PDB entry 8SDF | X-ray diffraction, 1.79 A resolution | chains Z and H of the 3 polymer chains in the assembly

[Chain Z]
Protein: Spike protein S1
Organism: Severe acute respiratory syndrome coronavirus 2
Notes: fragment: Receptor binding domain
UniProtKB: P0DTC2 (SPIKE_SARS2); residues 333-530 here = UniProt positions 333-530
Chain sequence (205 residues; row label = number of the first residue in the row):
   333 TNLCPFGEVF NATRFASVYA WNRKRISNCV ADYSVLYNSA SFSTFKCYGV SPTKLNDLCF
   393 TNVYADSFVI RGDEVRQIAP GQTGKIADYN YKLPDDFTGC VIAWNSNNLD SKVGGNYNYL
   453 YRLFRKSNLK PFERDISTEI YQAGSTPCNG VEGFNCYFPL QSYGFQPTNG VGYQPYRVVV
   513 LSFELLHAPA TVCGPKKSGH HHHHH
Unresolved in the structure: 528-537
Sequence notes: expression tag (531-537)
Swiss-Prot annotation at these positions:
  - region: Arg403 to Asp405 (Integrin-binding motif), Asn448 to Phe456 (Immunodominant HLA epitope recognized by the CD8+)
  - glycosylation: Asn343 (N-linked (GlcNAc...) (complex) asparagine)
  - natural variant: Gly339 (G339D: In strain: Omicron/BA.1, Omicron/BA.2 and 4 more; G339H: In strain: Omicron/BA.2.75, Omicron/XBB.1.5 and 1 more), Arg346 (R346K: In strain: Mu/B.1.621; R346T: In strain: Omicron/BQ.1.1, Omicron/XBB.1.5 and 1 more), Leu368 (L368I: In strain: Omicron/XBB.1.5, Omicron/EG.5.1), Ser371 (S371F: In strain: Omicron/BA.2, Omicron/BA.2.12.1 and 6 more; S371L: In strain: Omicron/BA.1), Ser373 (S373P: In strain: Omicron/BA.1, Omicron/BA.2 and 7 more), Ser375 (S375F: In strain: Omicron/BA.1, Omicron/BA.2 and 7 more), Thr376 (T376A: In strain: Omicron/BA.2, Omicron/BA.2.12.1 and 5 more), Asp405 (D405N: In strain: Omicron/BA.2, Omicron/BA.2.12.1 and 6 more), Arg408 (R408S: In strain: Omicron/BA.2, Omicron/BA.2.12.1 and 6 more), Lys417 (K417N: In strain: Beta/B.1.351, Omicron/BA.1 and 8 more; K417T: In strain: Gamma/P.1), Asn440 (N440K: In strain: Omicron/BA.1, Omicron/BA.2 and 7 more), Lys444 (K444T: In strain: Omicron/BQ.1.1), 16 further natural variant entries in UniProt
  - mutagenesis: Asn343 (N343Q: Reduced viral infectivity), Leu452 (L452R: Increased resistance to neutralizing antibodies. Decreases HLA binding to NF9 epitope. Increased binding affinity to human ACE2), Tyr453 (Y453F: Decreased HLA binding to NF9 epitope. Increased binding affinity to human ACE2), Ala475 (A475V: Increased resistance to neutralizing antibodies), Val483 (V483A: Increased resistance to neutralizing antibodies), Glu484 (E484D: Increased replication in human TMEM106B overexpressing cells), Phe490 (F490L: Increased resistance to neutralizing antibodies and human covalescent sera neutralization), Gln493 (Q493N: Reduced host ACE2-binding affinity in vitro; Q493Y: Reduced host ACE2-binding affinity in vitro), Asn501 (N501T: Reduced host ACE2-binding affinity in vitro; N501Y: Increased binding affinity to human ACE2), His519 (H519P: Increased resistance to human covalescent sera neutralization)
Cystine bridges: Cys336-Cys361, Cys379-Cys432, Cys391-Cys525, Cys480-Cys488
Covalent attachments: glycan linked to Asn343
From the paper describing this entry:
  - post-translational modification sites: Asn343

[Chain H]
Protein: Neutralizing antibody CC25.4 heavy chain
Organism: Homo sapiens
Notes: antibody fragment or engineered binder
Chain sequence (229 residues; row label = number of the first residue in the row; a row labelled like 82A-82C holds insertion residues (82A, then the next letters in order)):
     1 QVQLVQSGAE VKKPGASVKV SCKASGYTFT DYFLHWVRQA PGQGLEWMGW IN
   52A P
    53 DSGGTNYAQR FQGRVTMTRD TSISTAYMEV
82A-82C SRL
    83 RSDDTAVYYC ARDNERYQ
100A-100J MQNYYHYYGM
   101 DVWGQGTTVT VVSRRLPPSV FPLAPSSKST SGGTAALGCL VKDYFPEPVT VSWNSGALTS
   161 GVHTFPAVLQ SSGLYSLSSV VTVPSSSLGT QTYICNVNHK PSNTKVDKKV EPKSC
Unresolved in the structure: 214-215
Cystine bridges: Cys22-Cys92, Cys139-Cys195

[How chain Z and chain H interact]
Pairs across the interface (29):
  Arg355(Z) with Tyr99(H), hydrogen bond (side chain-backbone); Met100A(H), hydrogen bond
  Lys356(Z) with Tyr99(H)
  Arg357(Z) with Thr30(H), hydrogen bond (side chain-backbone); Asp31(H); Asp53(H), salt bridge; Tyr99(H); Gln100(H), hydrogen bond (side chain-backbone)
  Asn394(Z) with Asp53(H), hydrogen bond
  Tyr396(Z) with Tyr99(H); Gln100(H), hydrogen bond (side chain-backbone); Met100A(H), hydrophobic
  Pro426(Z) with Tyr100D(H)
  Asp428(Z) with Tyr100D(H), hydrogen bond
  Lys462(Z) with His100F(H)
  Pro463(Z) with His100F(H), hydrogen bond (backbone-side chain)
  Phe464(Z) with Met100A(H), hydrophobic; Tyr100D(H), hydrophobic; His100F(H)
  Glu465(Z) with His100F(H), hydrogen bond (backbone-side chain); Tyr100H(H)
  Arg466(Z) with Glu97(H), salt bridge; Tyr100H(H), hydrogen bond (backbone-side chain)
  Ser514(Z) with Met100A(H)
  Glu516(Z) with Met100A(H); Gln100B(H), hydrogen bond (side chain-backbone)
  Leu517(Z) with Asn100C(H)
  Leu518(Z) with Gln100B(H); Asn100C(H)
Other interface residues (no listed pair), chain Z (18 interface residues in all): His519, Ala520
Other interface residues (no listed pair), chain H (13 interface residues in all): Ser54
Interface features reported in the paper:
  - specific contacts: Arg357(Z)-Thr30(H) (hydrogen bond), Asn394(Z)-Asp53(H) (hydrogen bond), Arg466(Z)-Glu97(H) (salt bridge)
  - epitope / paratope residues, chain Z: Arg357(Z), Asn394(Z), Tyr396(Z), Arg466(Z)
  - epitope / paratope residues, chain H: Thr30(H), Asp53(H), Glu97(H), Met100A(H)

[Summary]
18 residues of chain Z face 13 of chain H across their interface, with 11 hydrogen bonds and 2 salt bridges.
Polar contacts include Arg357(Z)-Asp53(H), Arg466(Z)-Glu97(H) and Arg355(Z)-Tyr99(H). The authors report
hydrogen bonds between Arg357(Z) and Thr30(H) and Asn394(Z) and Asp53(H); a salt bridge between Arg466(Z) and
Glu97(H). The paper reports epitope/paratope residues Arg357(Z), Asn394(Z) and Thr30(H) among others; a
modification site at Asn343(Z).
Here chain Z is Spike protein S1 (Severe acute respiratory syndrome coronavirus 2) and chain H is Neutralizing
antibody CC25.4 heavy chain (Homo sapiens). Entry 8SDF (Crystal structure of SARS-CoV-2 receptor binding
domain in complex with neutralizing antibody CC25.4) was determined by X-ray diffraction together with 8SDH,
8SIR and 8SIT from the same study.
